Entry 6XTY (electron microscopy, 6.77 A resolution (low resolution: residue-level contacts below are approximate; hydrogen-bond / salt-bridge calls are withheld)); this record covers chains 4 and 6 of the 14 polymer chains in the assembly.

== Chain 4 ==
Molecule: DNA replication licensing factor MCM4
Source organism: Homo sapiens
Notes: EC 3.6.4.12
UniProtKB: P33991 (MCM4_HUMAN); residue numbers follow UniProt; this construct covers 1-863
Sequence (863 residues; each row starts with the number of its first residue):
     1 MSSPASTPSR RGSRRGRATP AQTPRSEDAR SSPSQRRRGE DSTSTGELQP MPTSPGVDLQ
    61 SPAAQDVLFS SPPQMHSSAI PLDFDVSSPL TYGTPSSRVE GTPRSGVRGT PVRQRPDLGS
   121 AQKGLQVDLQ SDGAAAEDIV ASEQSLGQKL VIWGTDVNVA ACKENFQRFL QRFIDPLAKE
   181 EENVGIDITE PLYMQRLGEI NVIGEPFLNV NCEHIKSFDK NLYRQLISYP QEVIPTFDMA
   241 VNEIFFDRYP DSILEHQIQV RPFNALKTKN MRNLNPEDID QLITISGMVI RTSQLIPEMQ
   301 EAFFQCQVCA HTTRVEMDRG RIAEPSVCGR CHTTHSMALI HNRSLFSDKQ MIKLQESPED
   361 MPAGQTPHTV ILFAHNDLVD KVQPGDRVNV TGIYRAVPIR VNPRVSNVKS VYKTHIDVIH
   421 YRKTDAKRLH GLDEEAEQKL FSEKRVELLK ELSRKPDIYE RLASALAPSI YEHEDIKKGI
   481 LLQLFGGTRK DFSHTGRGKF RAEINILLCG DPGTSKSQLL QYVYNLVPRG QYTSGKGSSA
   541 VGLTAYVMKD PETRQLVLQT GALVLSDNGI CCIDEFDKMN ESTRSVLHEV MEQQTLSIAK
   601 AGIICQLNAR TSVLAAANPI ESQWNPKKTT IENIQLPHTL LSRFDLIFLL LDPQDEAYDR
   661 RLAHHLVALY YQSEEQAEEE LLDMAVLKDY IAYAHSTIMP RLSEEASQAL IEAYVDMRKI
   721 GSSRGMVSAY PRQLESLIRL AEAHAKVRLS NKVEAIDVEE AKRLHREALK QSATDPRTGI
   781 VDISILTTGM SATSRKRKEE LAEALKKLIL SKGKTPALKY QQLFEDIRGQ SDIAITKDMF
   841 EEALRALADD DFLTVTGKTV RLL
Unresolved in the structure: 1-157, 182-187, 673-681, 771-863
Swiss-Prot annotation at these positions:
  - motif: S642 to D645 (Arginine finger)
  - binding site (ATP): Y471, R497, K516, S517, N618, R643, R732, E735
  - modified residue: S2 (N-acetylserine), S6 (Phosphoserine), T7 (Phosphothreonine), T19 (Phosphothreonine), S26 (Phosphoserine), S31 (Phosphoserine), S32 (Phosphoserine), S34 (Phosphoserine), T102 (Phosphothreonine), S105 (Phosphoserine), T110 (Phosphothreonine), S120 (Phosphoserine), S131 (Phosphoserine), S142 (Phosphoserine), S145 (Phosphoserine), K220 (N6-acetyllysine), K450 (N6-acetyllysine), K858 (N6-acetyllysine)
  - cross-link (Glycyl lysine isopeptide (Lys-Gly)): K439 (interchain with G-Cter in SUMO2), K798 (interchain with G-Cter in SUMO2)
Bound ions: Zn2+: C306, C309, C328, C331

== Chain 6 ==
Molecule: DNA replication licensing factor MCM6
Source organism: Homo sapiens
Notes: EC 3.6.4.12
UniProtKB: Q14566 (MCM6_HUMAN); residues 1-821 here = UniProt positions 1-821
Sequence (821 residues; row label = number of the first residue in the row):
     1 MDLAAAAEPG AGSQHLEVRD EVAEKCQKLF LDFLEEFQSS DGEIKYLQLA EELIRPERNT
    61 LVVSFVDLEQ FNQQLSTTIQ EEFYRVYPYL CRALKTFVKD RKEIPLAKDF YVAFQDLPTR
   121 HKIRELTSSR IGLLTRISGQ VVRTHPVHPE LVSGTFLCLD CQTVIRDVEQ QFKYTQPNIC
   181 RNPVCANRRR FLLDTNKSRF VDFQKVRIQE TQAELPRGSI PRSLEVILRA EAVESAQAGD
   241 KCDFTGTLIV VPDVSKLSTP GARAETNSRV SGVDGYETEG IRGLRALGVR DLSYRLVFLA
   301 CCVAPTNPRF GGKELRDEEQ TAESIKNQMT VKEWEKVFEM SQDKNLYHNL CTSLFPTIHG
   361 NDEVKRGVLL MLFGGVPKTT GEGTSLRGDI NVCIVGDPST AKSQFLKHVE EFSPRAVYTS
   421 GKASSAAGLT AAVVRDEESH EFVIEAGALM LADNGVCCID EFDKMDVRDQ VAIHEAMEQQ
   481 TISITKAGVK ATLNARTSIL AAANPISGHY DRSKSLKQNI NLSAPIMSRF DLFFILVDEC
   541 NEVTDYAIAR RIVDLHSRIE ESIDRVYSLD DIRRYLLFAR QFKPKISKES EDFIVEQYKH
   601 LRQRDGSGVT KSSWRITVRQ LESMIRLSEA MARMHCCDEV QPKHVKEAFR LLNKSIIRVE
   661 TPDVNLDQEE EIQMEVDEGA GGINGHADSP APVNGINGYN EDINQESAPK ASLRLGFSEY
   721 CRISNLIVLH LRKVEEEEDE SALKRSELVN WYLKEIESEI DSEEELINKK RIIEKVIHRL
   781 THYDHVLIEL TQAGLKGSTE GSESYEEDPY LVVNPNYLLE D
Unresolved in the structure: 1-14, 258-291, 315-319, 663-821
Swiss-Prot annotation at these positions:
  - motif: S528 to D531 (Arginine finger)
  - binding site (ATP): H359, S399, T400, A401, K402, S403, N504
  - binding site (ADP): R619, E622
  - modified residue: M1 (N-acetylmethionine), S13 (Phosphoserine), S219 (Phosphoserine), S271 (Phosphoserine), T278 (Phosphothreonine), K643 (N6-acetyllysine), S689 (Phosphoserine), S762 (Phosphoserine), T791 (Phosphothreonine)
Bound ions: Zn2+: C158, C161, C180, C185

== How chain 4 and chain 6 interact ==
Pairs across the interface (76):
  Q294(4) - S223(6)
  P297(4) - Y294(6)
  P297(4) - L296(6)
  M299(4) - Y294(6)
  V308(4) - H15(6)
  C309(4) - V18(6)
  A310(4) - V18(6)
  R330(4) - H15(6)
  R330(4) - L16(6)
  R330(4) - V18(6)
  H341(4) - Q171(6)
  H341(4) - Y294(6)
  N342(4) - Y84(6)
  N342(4) - F172(6)
  N342(4) - I249(6)
  N342(4) - V250(6)
  R343(4) - R85(6)
  F346(4) - S128(6)
  F346(4) - I131(6)
  F346(4) - V250(6)
  F346(4) - Y294(6)
  D348(4) - S128(6)
  Q350(4) - R222(6)
  D380(4) - R222(6)
  Q383(4) - S219(6)
  L432(4) - R217(6)
  K490(4) - H556(6)
  D491(4) - I559(6)
  D491(4) - E560(6)
  F492(4) - I559(6)
  H494(4) - E560(6)
  T495(4) - E561(6)
  T495(4) - I563(6)
  G496(4) - E411(6)
  F500(4) - H556(6)
  R529(4) - G218(6)
  T553(4) - E438(6)
  Q555(4) - R143(6)
  Q555(4) - D436(6)
  Q555(4) - E438(6)
  T560(4) - I220(6)
  D567(4) - R217(6)
  D567(4) - G218(6)
  N568(4) - R217(6)
  S582(4) - K422(6)
  S585(4) - K422(6)
  H588(4) - E461(6)
  Q593(4) - K407(6)
  Q593(4) - Y418(6)
  S597(4) - A423(6)
  A599(4) - G428(6)
  A601(4) - A432(6)
  A601(4) - E445(6)
  G602(4) - E445(6)
  I604(4) - A446(6)
  I604(4) - L451(6)
  N608(4) - Q212(6)
  R701(4) - I559(6)
  L702(4) - S557(6)
  S707(4) - V553(6)
  I711(4) - Y546(6)
  I711(4) - A549(6)
  I711(4) - R550(6)
  Y714(4) - D545(6)
  Y714(4) - A549(6)
  V715(4) - D545(6)
  V715(4) - Y546(6)
  R718(4) - D538(6)
  R718(4) - C540(6)
  R718(4) - D545(6)
  K719(4) - E542(6)
  Y730(4) - P398(6)
  Y730(4) - S399(6)
  P731(4) - S399(6)
  L734(4) - A549(6)
  I738(4) - H556(6)
Other interface residues (no listed pair), chain 4 (68 interface residues in all): S293, L295, I296, L339, I340, S344, S347, P403, R497, E589, K600, Q606, R610, R643, L710, R732, E735
Other interface residues (no listed pair), chain 6 (67 interface residues in all): E17, L126, T127, P252, K256, L292, R295, Q404, S420, S425, V434, G447, A448, H509, I548, I552, L555

== Summary ==
68 residues of chain 4 face 67 of chain 6 across their interface. C306(4), C309(4), C328(4) and C331(4) form
the Zn2+ site. UniProt lists 8 ATP-binding residues on chain 4; 7 ATP-binding residues and ADP-binding
residues R619(6) and E622(6) on chain 6.
Chain 4 is DNA replication licensing factor MCM4 and chain 6 is DNA replication licensing factor MCM6, both
from Homo sapiens; the structure, CryoEM structure of human CMG bound to AND-1 (CMGA), was determined by
electron microscopy (same publication as 6XTX).
